PDB entry 8ZDW | electron microscopy, 3.45 A resolution | chains A and I of the 12 polymer chains in the assembly

# Chain A
Protein: Hemagglutinin
From: Influenza A virus (strain A/Vietnam/1203/2004 H5N1)
UniProt: Q6DQ33 (Q6DQ33_I04A1); the construct lacks a stretch of the UniProt sequence, so the offset changes along the chain: -5 to 55 = UniProt 1-61; 56-83 = UniProt 63-90; 84-96 = UniProt 92-104; 97-125 = UniProt 106-134; 3 more segments
Sequence (337 residues; numbered -5 to 324 plus 7 insertion-coded residues; the number before each row is that of its first residue; a row labelled like 125A-125B holds insertion residues (125A, then the next letters in order); numbers below 1 keep their minus sign (Met-5 is residue -5)):
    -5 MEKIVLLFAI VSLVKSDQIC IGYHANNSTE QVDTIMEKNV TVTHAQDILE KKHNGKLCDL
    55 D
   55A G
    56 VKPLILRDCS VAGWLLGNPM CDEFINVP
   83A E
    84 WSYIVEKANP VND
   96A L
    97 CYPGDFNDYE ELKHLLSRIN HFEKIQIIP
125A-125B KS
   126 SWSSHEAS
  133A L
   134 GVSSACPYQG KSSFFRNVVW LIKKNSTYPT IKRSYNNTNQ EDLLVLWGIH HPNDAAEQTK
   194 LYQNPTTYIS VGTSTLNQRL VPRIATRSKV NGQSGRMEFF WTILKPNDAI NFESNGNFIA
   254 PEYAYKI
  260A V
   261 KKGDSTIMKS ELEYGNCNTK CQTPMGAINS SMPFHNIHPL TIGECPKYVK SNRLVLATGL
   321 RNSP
Unresolved in the structure: -5 to 10
Disulfide bonds: Cys52-Cys277, Cys64-Cys76, Cys97-Cys139, Cys281-Cys305
Covalent attachments: N-acetylglucosamine (NAG) linked to Asn21, Asn33, Asn158, Asn169, Asn289

# Chain I
Protein: Hemagglutinin
From: Influenza A virus (strain A/Vietnam/1203/2004 H5N1)
UniProt: Q6DQ33 (Q6DQ33_I04A1); residues -8 to 219 here correspond to UniProt positions 338-565 (UniProt number = residue number + 346)
Sequence (228 residues; row label = number of the first residue in the row; numbers below 1 keep their minus sign (Gln-8 is residue -8)):
    -8 QRERRRKKRG LFGAIAGFIE GGWQGMVDGW YGYHHSNEQG SGYAADKEST QKAIDGVTNK
    52 VNSIIDKMNT QFEAVGREFN NLERRIENLN KKMEDGFLDV WTYNAELLVL MENERTLDFH
   112 DSNVKNLYDK VRLQLRDNAK ELGNGCFEFY HKCDNECMES VRNGTYDYPQ YSEEARLKRE
   172 EISGVKLESI GIYQILSIYS TVASSLALAI MVAGLSLWMC SNGSLQCR
Unresolved in the structure: -8 to 0, 175-219
Disulfide bonds: Cys144-Cys148
Covalent attachments: N-acetylglucosamine (NAG) linked to Asn154

# Interface between chain A and chain I
Contacting residue pairs (9):
  Glu106(A) with Arg76(I)
  Glu107(A) with Leu73(I); Glu74(I); Arg75(I); Arg76(I), salt bridge
  His110(A) with Arg75(I); Arg76(I); Asn79(I), hydrogen bond
  Arg114(A) with Asn79(I)
Other interface residues (no listed pair), chain A (5 interface residues in all): Asp104

# Summary
Chain A and chain I each contribute 5 residues to their interface; the contacts include 1 hydrogen bond and 1
salt bridge. Polar contacts include Glu107(A)-Arg76(I) and His110(A)-Asn79(I). Covalently linked
N-acetylglucosamine: at Asn21(A), Asn33(A), Asn158(A), Asn169(A) and Asn289(A). N-acetylglucosamine is
covalently linked to Asn154(I).
Here chain A is Hemagglutinin and chain I is Hemagglutinin, both from Influenza A virus (strain
A/Vietnam/1203/2004 H5N1). Entry 8ZDW (The cryoEM structure of H5N1 HA split from symmetric filament in
conformation A) was determined by electron microscopy, deposited together with 8ZDV.
